6KQN - chains C and I of the 9 polymer chains in the assembly; structure by X-ray diffraction, 3.49 A resolution.

[Chain C]
Name: DNA-directed RNA polymerase subunit beta
From: Thermus thermophilus (strain HB8 / ATCC 27634 / DSM 579)
Notes: EC 2.7.7.6
Reference sequence: Q8RQE9 (RPOB_THET8); residues 1-1119 here = UniProt positions 1-1119
Chain sequence (1119 residues; row label = number of the first residue in the row):
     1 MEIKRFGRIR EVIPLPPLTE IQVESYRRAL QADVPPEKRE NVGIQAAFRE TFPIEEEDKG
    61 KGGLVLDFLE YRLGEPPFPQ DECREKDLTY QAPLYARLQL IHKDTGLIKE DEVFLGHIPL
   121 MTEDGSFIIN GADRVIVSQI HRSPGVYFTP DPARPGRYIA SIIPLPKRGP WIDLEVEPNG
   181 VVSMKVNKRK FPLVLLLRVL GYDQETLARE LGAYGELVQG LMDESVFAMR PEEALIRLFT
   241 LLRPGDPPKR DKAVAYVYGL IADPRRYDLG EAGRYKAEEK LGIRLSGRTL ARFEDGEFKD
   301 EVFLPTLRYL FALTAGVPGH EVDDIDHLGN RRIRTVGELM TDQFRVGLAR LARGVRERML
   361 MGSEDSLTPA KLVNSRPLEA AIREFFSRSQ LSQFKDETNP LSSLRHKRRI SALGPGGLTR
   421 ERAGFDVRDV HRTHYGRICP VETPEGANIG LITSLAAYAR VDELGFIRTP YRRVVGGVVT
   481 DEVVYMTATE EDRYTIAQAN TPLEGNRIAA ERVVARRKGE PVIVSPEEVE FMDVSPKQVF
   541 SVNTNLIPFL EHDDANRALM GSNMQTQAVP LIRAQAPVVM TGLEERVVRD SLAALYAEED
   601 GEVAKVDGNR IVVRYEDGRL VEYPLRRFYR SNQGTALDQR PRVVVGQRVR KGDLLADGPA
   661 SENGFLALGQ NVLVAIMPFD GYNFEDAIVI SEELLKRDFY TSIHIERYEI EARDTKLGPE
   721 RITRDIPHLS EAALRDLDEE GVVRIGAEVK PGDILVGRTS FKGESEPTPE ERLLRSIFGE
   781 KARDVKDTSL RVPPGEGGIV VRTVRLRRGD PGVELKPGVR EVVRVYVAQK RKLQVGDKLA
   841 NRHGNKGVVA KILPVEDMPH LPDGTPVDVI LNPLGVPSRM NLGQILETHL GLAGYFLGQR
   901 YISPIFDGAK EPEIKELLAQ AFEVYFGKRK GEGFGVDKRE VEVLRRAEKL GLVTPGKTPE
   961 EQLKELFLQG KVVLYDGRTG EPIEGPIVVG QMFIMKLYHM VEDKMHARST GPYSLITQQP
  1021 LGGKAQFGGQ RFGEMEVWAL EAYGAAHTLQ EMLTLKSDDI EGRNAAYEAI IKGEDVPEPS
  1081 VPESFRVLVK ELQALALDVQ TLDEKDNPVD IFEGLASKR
Disordered / not traced: 57-62, 1119

[Chain I]
Molecule: 6-nt RNA strand
Sequence (6 nucleotides; numbered 2 to 7; the number before each row is that of its first residue):
     2 XCUCGA
Modified / non-standard residues: CTP (cytidine-5'-triphosphate) at position 2
Metal / ion sites: Mg2+: A7 (shared with 3 residues of chain D)

[Chain C / chain I interface]
Contacting residue pairs (17; chain C residue first):
  Gln-390(C) with C3(I), sugar contact
  Gln-393(C) with U4(I), sugar contact
  Arg-409(C) with C5(I), salt bridge to the phosphate
  Leu-413(C) with U4(I), phosphate contact
  Arg-420(C) with C3(I), salt bridge to the phosphate; U4(I), salt bridge to the phosphate
  Pro-444(C) with C5(I), phosphate contact
  Asn-448(C) with U4(I), hydrogen bond to the phosphate; C5(I), hydrogen bond to the phosphate
  Ile-452(C) with U4(I), phosphate contact
  Gln-567(C) with C5(I), hydrogen bond to the phosphate; G6(I), hydrogen bond to the phosphate
  Lys-838(C) with G6(I), hydrogen bond to the phosphate; A7(I), salt bridge to the phosphate
  Lys-846(C) with A7(I), salt bridge to the phosphate
  His-999(C) with G6(I), sugar contact
  Lys-1004(C) with G6(I), sugar contact

[Summary]
13 residues of chain C face 5 of chain I across their interface; the contacts include 5 hydrogen bonds and 5
salt bridges. Among the polar pairs are Asn-448(C)/U4(I), Asn-448(C)/C5(I) and Gln-567(C)/C5(I).
Chain C is DNA-directed RNA polymerase subunit beta (Thermus thermophilus (strain HB8 / ATCC 27634 / DSM 579))
and chain I is a 6-nt RNA strand; the structure, Thermus thermophilus initial transcription complex comprising
sigma A and 5'-triphosphate RNA of 6 nt, was determined by X-ray diffraction together with 6KQD, 6KQE, 6KQF,
6KQG, 6KQH, 6KQL and 6 further entries from the same study.
